PDB entry 6U7O | X-ray diffraction, 1.33 A resolution | chains A and B

== Chain A (and B) ==
Protein: Protease
Organism: Human immunodeficiency virus 1
Notes: chain B of this document is another copy of the same molecule, construct and numbering; everything in this record applies to it too
UniProt: Q5RZ08 (Q5RZ08_9HIV1); numbering as in UniProt (aligned over 1-99)
Chain sequence (99 residues; each row starts with the number of its first residue):
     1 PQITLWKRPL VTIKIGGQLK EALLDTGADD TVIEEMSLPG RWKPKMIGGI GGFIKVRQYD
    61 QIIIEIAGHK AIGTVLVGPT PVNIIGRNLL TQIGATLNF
Sequence notes: engineered mutation K7 (Gln in Q5RZ08), I33 (Leu in Q5RZ08), I63 (Leu in Q5RZ08), A67 (Cys in Q5RZ08), A95 (Cys in Q5RZ08)
Bound ions: Na+ near D60 (its only coordinating residue here)
Small-molecule neighbours: Q1D ({4-[{(2R,3S)-3-[({[(3S,3aR,5R,7aS,8S)-hexahydro-4H-3,5-methanofuro[2,3-b]pyran-8-yl]oxy}carbonyl)amino]-2-hydroxy-4-phenylbutyl}(2-methylpropyl)sulfamoyl]phenyl}boronic acid): L23, D25, G27, A28, D29, D30, V32, I47, G48, G49, I50, L76, P81, V82, I84
What the authors report for this chain:
  - binding site for Q1D: G27, D29, D30, G48, I50

== Interface between chain A and chain B ==
Contacting residue pairs (97; chain A residue first):
  P1(A) with L97(B); N98(B); F99(B), hydrogen bond (backbone-backbone)
  Q2(A) with T96(B); L97(B); N98(B), hydrogen bond
  I3(A) with T96(B); L97(B), hydrogen bond (backbone-backbone); F99(B), hydrophobic
  L5(A) with R87(B), hydrogen bond (backbone-side chain); T91(B); A95(B)
  W6(A) with R87(B), hydrogen bond (backbone-side chain); T91(B)
  K7(A) with R87(B)
  R8(A) with D29(B), salt bridge; R87(B)
  P9(A) with T26(B); R87(B)
  L23(A) with G27(B)
  L24(A) with T26(B), hydrogen bond (backbone-side chain); L97(B), hydrophobic
  D25(A) with D25(B); T26(B); G27(B), hydrogen bond (side chain-backbone)
  T26(A) with L5(B); P9(B); L24(B), hydrogen bond (side chain-backbone); D25(B); T26(B), hydrogen bond (backbone-side chain); L97(B)
  G27(A) with L23(B); D25(B), hydrogen bond (backbone-side chain)
  D29(A) with R8(B), salt bridge
  G48(A) with I50(B)
  G49(A) with I50(B); P81(B)
  I50(A) with G49(B); I50(B), hydrogen bond (backbone-backbone); G51(B), hydrogen bond (backbone-backbone); G52(B); I54(B), hydrophobic; T80(B); P81(B); I84(B), hydrophobic
  G51(A) with I50(B), hydrogen bond (backbone-backbone); G51(B); G52(B); I54(B)
  G52(A) with I50(B); G51(B)
  I54(A) with I50(B); G51(B)
  H69(A) with F99(B)
  T80(A) with I50(B)
  P81(A) with G49(B); I50(B)
  R87(A) with L5(B), hydrogen bond (side chain-backbone); W6(B), hydrogen bond (side chain-backbone); K7(B), hydrogen bond (side chain-backbone); R8(B); P9(B)
  L90(A) with L5(B), hydrophobic
  T91(A) with L5(B); W6(B)
  Q92(A) with W6(B)
  I93(A) with F99(B)
  G94(A) with N98(B); F99(B)
  A95(A) with L5(B); N98(B); F99(B), hydrophobic
  T96(A) with Q2(B); I3(B); T4(B); T96(B); L97(B); N98(B), hydrogen bond (backbone-backbone)
  L97(A) with P1(B); Q2(B); I3(B), hydrogen bond (backbone-backbone); L24(B), hydrophobic; T26(B); T96(B)
  N98(A) with P1(B); Q2(B), hydrogen bond; G94(B); A95(B); T96(B), hydrogen bond (backbone-backbone); N98(B), hydrogen bond
  F99(A) with P1(B), hydrogen bond (backbone-backbone); I3(B), hydrophobic; L24(B), hydrophobic; H69(B); I93(B); G94(B); A95(B), hydrophobic
Interface residues without a listed pair, chain A (41 interface residues in all): T4, V32, I47, F53, A67, P79, I84
Interface residues without a listed pair, chain B (39 interface residues in all): V32, I47, F53, A67, P79, L90

== Summary ==
The interface between chain A and chain B involves 41 residues on one side and 39 on the other, with 22
hydrogen bonds and 2 salt bridges. Among the polar pairs are R8(A)-D29(B), Q2(A)-N98(B) and L5(A)-R87(B).
Bound to chain A: compound Q1D. From the paper: a binding site for Q1D at G27(A), D29(A) and D30(A) among
others.
Chain A and chain B are both Protease (Human immunodeficiency virus 1); the structure, HIV-1 wild type
protease with GRL-00819A, with phenyl-boronic-acid as P2'-ligand and with a 6-5-5-ring fused crown-like ...,
was determined by X-ray diffraction together with 6U7P from the same study.
